PDB entry 3Q68 | X-ray diffraction, 2.71 A resolution | chains C and B of the 3 polymer chains in the assembly

# Chain C
Name: Histone acetyltransferase RTT109
From: Saccharomyces cerevisiae
Notes: EC 2.3.1.48
UniProt: Q07794 (RT109_YEAST); residues 1-436 here = UniProt positions 1-436
Amino-acid sequence (442 residues; numbered -5 to 436; the number before each row is that of its first residue; numbers below 1 keep their minus sign (Gly-5 is residue -5)):
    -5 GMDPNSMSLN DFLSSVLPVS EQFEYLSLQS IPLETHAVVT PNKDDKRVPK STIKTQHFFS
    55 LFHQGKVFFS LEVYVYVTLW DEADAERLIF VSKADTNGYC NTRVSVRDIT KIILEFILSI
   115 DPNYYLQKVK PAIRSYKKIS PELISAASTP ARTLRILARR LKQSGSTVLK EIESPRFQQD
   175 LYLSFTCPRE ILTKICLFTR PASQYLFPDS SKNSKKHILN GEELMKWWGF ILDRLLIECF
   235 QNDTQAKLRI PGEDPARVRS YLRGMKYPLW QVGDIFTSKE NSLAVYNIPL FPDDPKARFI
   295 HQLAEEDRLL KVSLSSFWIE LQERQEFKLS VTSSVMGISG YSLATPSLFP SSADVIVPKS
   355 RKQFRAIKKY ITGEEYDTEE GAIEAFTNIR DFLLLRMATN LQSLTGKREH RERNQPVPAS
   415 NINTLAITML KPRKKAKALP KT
Unresolved in the structure: -5 to -2, 404-436
Construct notes: expression tag (-5 to 0)
Modified positions: Lys290 (n(6)-acetyllysine; ALY)
Swiss-Prot annotation at these positions:
  - region: Leu419 to Leu433 (Interaction with ASF1)
  - active site: Asp288 (Proton donor/acceptor)
  - binding site (acetyl-CoA): Ala88 to Thr90, Arg97 to Arg101, Phe192, Ala196, His211 to Leu213, Trp221
  - modified residue: Lys290 (N6-acetyllysine)

# Chain B
Name: Vacuolar protein sorting-associated protein 75 (VPS75)
From: Saccharomyces cerevisiae
UniProt: P53853 (VPS75_YEAST); residue numbers follow UniProt; this construct covers 1-264
Amino-acid sequence (264 residues; each row starts with the number of its first residue):
     1 MMSDQENENE HAKAFLGLAK CEEEVDAIER EVELYRLNKM KPVYEKRDAY IDEIAEFWKI
    61 VLSQHVSFAN YIRASDFKYI DTIDKIKVEW LALESEMYDT RDFSITFHFH GIEGDFKEQQ
   121 VTKVFQIKKG KDDQEDGILT SEPVPIEWPQ SYDSINPDLI KDKRSPEGKK KYRQGMKTIF
   181 GWFRWTGLKP GKEFPHGDSL ASLFSEEIYP FCVKYYAEAQ RDLEDEEGES GLSADGDSED
   241 DDGSLGEVDL PLSDEEPSSK KRKV
Unresolved in the structure: 1-2, 224-264
Swiss-Prot annotation at these positions:
  - modified residue: Ser3 (Phosphoserine)

# Interface between chain C and chain B
Residue-residue contacts - 18 pairs, chain C then chain B:
  Thr143(C) with Gln134(B), hydrogen bond
  Ala145(C) with Ala19(B)
  Arg146(C) with Gln134(B)
  Leu148(C) with Phe15(B); Leu18(B), hydrophobic; Ala19(B)
  Arg149(C) with Leu16(B); Ala19(B); Glu23(B), salt bridge
  Leu151(C) with Phe15(B), hydrophobic
  Ala152(C) with Ala12(B); Leu16(B), hydrophobic
  Leu155(C) with Glu8(B); His11(B); Ala12(B)
  Gly159(C) with Glu8(B)
  Glu299(C) with Asn70(B)
  Asp301(C) with Lys177(B), salt bridge
Interface residues without a listed pair, chain C (15 interface residues in all): Ala141, Ser142, Pro144, Lys156
Interface residues without a listed pair, chain B (13 interface residues in all): Lys20, Glu22

# Summary
15 residues of chain C face 13 of chain B across their interface, with 1 hydrogen bond and 2 salt bridges.
Polar contacts include Arg149(C)-Glu23(B), Asp301(C)-Lys177(B) and Thr143(C)-Gln134(B). Curated annotation
(UniProt) lists active-site residue Asp288(C) and 14 acetyl-CoA-binding residues on chain C.
Chain C is Histone acetyltransferase RTT109 and chain B is Vacuolar protein sorting-associated protein 75
(VPS75), both from Saccharomyces cerevisiae; the structure, Structure of the Vps75-Rtt109 histone
chaperone-lysine acetyltransferase complex (Full-length proteins in space group P212121), was determined by
X-ray diffraction (same publication as 3Q66).
